3JAK - chains N and A of the 14 polymer chains in the assembly; structure by electron microscopy, 3.30 A resolution.

== Chain N ==
Protein: Microtubule-associated protein RP/EB family member 3
Source organism: Homo sapiens
Reference sequence: Q9UPY8 (MARE3_HUMAN); residues 1-200 here = UniProt positions 1-200
Amino-acid sequence (203 residues; each row starts with the number of its first residue; numbers below 1 keep their minus sign (Ser-2 is residue -2)):
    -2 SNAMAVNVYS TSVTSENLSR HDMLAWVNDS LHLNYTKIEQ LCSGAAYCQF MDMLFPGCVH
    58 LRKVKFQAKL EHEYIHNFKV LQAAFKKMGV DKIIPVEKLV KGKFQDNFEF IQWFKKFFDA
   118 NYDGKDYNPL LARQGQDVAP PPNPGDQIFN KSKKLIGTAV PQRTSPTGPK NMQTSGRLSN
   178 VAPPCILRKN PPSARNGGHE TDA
Unresolved in the structure: -2 to 0, 132-200
Construct notes: expression tag (-2 to 0)

== Chain A ==
Protein: Tubulin alpha-1B chain
Source organism: Sus scrofa
Reference sequence: Q2XVP4 (TBA1B_PIG); numbering as in UniProt (aligned over 1-451)
Amino-acid sequence (451 residues; numbered 1 to 451; the number before each row is that of its first residue):
     1 MRECISIHVG QAGVQIGNAC WELYCLEHGI QPDGQMPSDK TIGGGDDSFN TFFSETGAGK
    61 HVPRAVFVDL EPTVIDEVRT GTYRQLFHPE QLITGKEDAA NNYARGHYTI GKEIIDLVLD
   121 RIRKLADQCT GLQGFLVFHS FGGGTGSGFT SLLMERLSVD YGKKSKLEFS IYPAPQVSTA
   181 VVEPYNSILT THTTLEHSDC AFMVDNEAIY DICRRNLDIE RPTYTNLNRL ISQIVSSITA
   241 SLRFDGALNV DLTEFQTNLV PYPRIHFPLA TYAPVISAEK AYHEQLSVAE ITNACFEPAN
   301 QMVKCDPRHG KYMACCLLYR GDVVPKDVNA AIATIKTKRS IQFVDWCPTG FKVGINYQPP
   361 TVVPGGDLAK VQRAVCMLSN TTAIAEAWAR LDHKFDLMYA KRAFVHWYVG EGMEEGEFSE
   421 AREDMAALEK DYEEVGVDSV EGEGEEEGEE Y
Unresolved in the structure: 38-46, 442-451
Bound ions: Mg2+: Glu71 (together with GTP)
Small-molecule neighbours: GTP (guanosine-5'-triphosphate): Gly10, Gln11, Ala12, Gln15, Ile16, Asp69, Glu71, Asp98, Ala99, Ala100, Asn101, Ser140, Gly143, Gly144, Thr145, Gly146, Ile171, Thr179, Glu183, Asn206, Tyr224, Leu227, Asn228, Ile231
From the paper describing this entry:
  - catalytic residues: Glu254 (citing earlier work)
  - conformationally variable residues (helix shift): Leu189 to Ser198, Asp251 to Glu254, Thr337 to Gln342
  - self-association interface (contacts with another copy of this molecule); pairs are residue here / residue on that copy: His283-Lys60, His283

== How chain N and chain A interact ==
Pairs across the interface - 14 pairs, chain N then chain A:
  Tyr6(N) with His197(A)
  Ser7(N) with Gly162(A)
  Thr8(N) with Ser158(A); Gly162(A); Glu196(A), hydrogen bond (side chain-backbone)
  Ser9(N) with Asp199(A), hydrogen bond; Pro263(A)
  Val10(N) with Glu196(A)
  Thr11(N) with Pro263(A)
  Asp88(N) with Val159(A)
  Lys89(N) with Val159(A)
  Ile90(N) with Asp160(A)
  Glu106(N) with Lys163(A)
  Gln109(N) with Lys163(A)
Also at the interface, not in a pair above, chain A (11 interface residues in all): Lys166, Ser198
The authors on this interface:
  - interface residues, chain N: Met1(N)

== Overview ==
The chain N/chain A interface involves 11 residues from each chain; the contacts include 2 hydrogen bonds.
Among the polar pairs are Thr8(N)-Glu196(A) and Ser9(N)-Asp199(A). Ligands of chain A: GTP. From the paper:
the catalytic residue Glu254(A); the interface residue Met1(N).
Chain N is Microtubule-associated protein RP/EB family member 3 (Homo sapiens) and chain A is Tubulin alpha-1B
chain (Sus scrofa); the structure, Cryo-EM structure of GTPgammaS-microtubule co-polymerized with EB3 (merged
dataset with and without kinesin bound), was determined by electron microscopy, deposited together with 3JAL,
3JAR, 3JAS, 3JAT and 3JAW.
